Entry 1YPJ (X-ray diffraction, 1.78 A resolution); this record covers chains H and I of the 3 polymer chains in the assembly.

== Chain H ==
Protein: Thrombin heavy chain
From: Homo sapiens
Notes: EC 3.4.21.5
UniProtKB: P00734 (THRB_HUMAN); the construct lacks a stretch of the UniProt sequence and is renumbered around it, so the offset changes along the chain: 16-36 = UniProt 364-384; 37-60 = UniProt 386-409; 61-77 = UniProt 419-435; 78-97 = UniProt 437-456; 7 more segments
Amino-acid sequence (257 residues; numbered 16 to 245 plus 29 insertion-coded residues; 2 numbers in that range are skipped by the numbering (no residue carries them; nothing is unmodelled there); the number before each row is that of its first residue; a row labelled like 60A-60I holds insertion residues (60A, then the next letters in order)):
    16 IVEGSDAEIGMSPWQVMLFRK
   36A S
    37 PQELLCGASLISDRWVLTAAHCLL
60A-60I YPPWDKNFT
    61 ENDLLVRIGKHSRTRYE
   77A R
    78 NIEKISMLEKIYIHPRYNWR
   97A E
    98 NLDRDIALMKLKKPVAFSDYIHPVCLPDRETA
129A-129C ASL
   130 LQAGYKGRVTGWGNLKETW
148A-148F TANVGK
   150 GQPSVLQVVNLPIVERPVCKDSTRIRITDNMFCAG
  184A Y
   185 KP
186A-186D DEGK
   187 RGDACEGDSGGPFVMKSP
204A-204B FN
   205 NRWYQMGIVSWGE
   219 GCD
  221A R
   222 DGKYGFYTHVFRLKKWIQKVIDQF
Unresolved in the structure: 148A-148F
Cystine bridges: Cys42-Cys58, Cys168-Cys182, Cys191-Cys220
Small-molecule neighbours: UIB ((1r,3as,4r,8as,8br)-4-{5-(phenyl[1,3]dioxol-5-ylmethyl)-4-ethyl-2,3,3-trimethyl-6-oxo-octahydro-pyrrolo[3,4-c]pyrrol-1-yl}-benzamidine): His57, Tyr60A, Trp60D, Trp96, Glu97A, Asn98, Leu99, Ile174, Asp189, Ala190, Cys191, Glu192, Ser195, Val213, Ser214, Trp215, Gly216, Glu217, Gly219, Cys220, Gly226
UniProt features mapped onto this chain:
  - region: Ala183 to Val200 (High affinity receptor-binding region which is also known as the TP508 peptide)
  - active site (Charge relay system): His57, Asp102, Ser195
  - glycosylation: Asn60G (N-linked (GlcNAc...) (complex) asparagine)

== Chain I ==
Protein: Hirudin
UniProtKB: P28504 (HIR2_HIRME); residues 1-10 here correspond to UniProt positions 55-64 (UniProt number = residue number + 54)
Amino-acid sequence (10 residues; each row starts with the number of its first residue):
     1 DFEEIPEEYL
Modified residues: Tyr9 (o-sulfo-l-tyrosine; TYS)
UniProt features mapped onto this chain:
  - region: Asp1 to Leu10 (Interaction with fibrinogen-binding exosite of thrombin)
  - modified residue: Tyr9 (Sulfotyrosine)

== Interface between chain H and chain I ==
Contacting residue pairs (24; chain H residue first):
  Phe34(H) - Phe2(I)  hydrophobic
  Lys36(H) - Leu10(I)
  Gln38(H) - Phe2(I)
  Gln38(H) - Glu3(I)
  Gln38(H) - Leu10(I)
  Glu39(H) - Phe2(I)
  Leu40(H) - Phe2(I)
  Leu65(H) - Tyr9(I)
  Arg67(H) - Ile5(I)
  Arg73(H) - Asp1(I)  salt bridge
  Arg73(H) - Phe2(I)
  Thr74(H) - Asp1(I)
  Thr74(H) - Phe2(I)
  Thr74(H) - Glu3(I)  hydrogen bond (backbone-backbone)
  Arg75(H) - Glu3(I)
  Tyr76(H) - Glu3(I)  hydrogen bond (backbone-side chain)
  Tyr76(H) - Glu4(I)
  Tyr76(H) - Ile5(I)  hydrophobic
  Tyr76(H) - Pro6(I)
  Tyr76(H) - Tyr9(I)
  Glu80(H) - Tyr9(I)
  Lys81(H) - Tyr9(I)
  Ile82(H) - Ile5(I)  hydrophobic
  Ile82(H) - Tyr9(I)
Also at the interface, not in a pair above, chain H (15 interface residues in all): Met32

== In short ==
15 residues of chain H face 8 of chain I across their interface; the contacts include 2 hydrogen bonds and 1
salt bridge. Among the polar pairs are Arg73(H)-Asp1(I), Tyr76(H)-Glu3(I) and Thr74(H)-Glu3(I). Chain H binds
compound UIB. From UniProt: 3 active-site residues on chain H.
Chain H is Thrombin heavy chain (Homo sapiens) and chain I is Hirudin; the structure, Thrombin Inhibitor
Complex, was determined by X-ray diffraction (same publication as 1YPE, 1YPG and 1YPK).
